Entry 4FZC (X-ray diffraction, 2.80 A resolution); this record covers chains C and D of the 32 polymer chains in the assembly.

# Chain C
Molecule: Proteasome component PRE6
Source organism: Saccharomyces cerevisiae
Notes: EC 3.4.25.1
Reference sequence: P40303 (PSA7_YEAST); residues 1-241 here correspond to UniProt positions 3-243 (UniProt number = residue number + 2)
Sequence (241 residues; row label = number of the first residue in the row):
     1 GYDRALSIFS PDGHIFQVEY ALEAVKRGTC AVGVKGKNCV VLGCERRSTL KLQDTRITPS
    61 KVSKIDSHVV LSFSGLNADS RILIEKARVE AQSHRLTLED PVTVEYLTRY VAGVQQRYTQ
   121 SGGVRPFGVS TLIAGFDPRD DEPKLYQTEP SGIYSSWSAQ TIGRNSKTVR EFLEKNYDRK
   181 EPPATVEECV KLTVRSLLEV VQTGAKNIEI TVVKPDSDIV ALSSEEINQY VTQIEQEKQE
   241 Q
Curated features (UniProtKB/Swiss-Prot):
  - modified residue: T58 (Phosphothreonine)

# Chain D
Molecule: Proteasome component PUP2
Source organism: Saccharomyces cerevisiae
Notes: EC 3.4.25.1
Reference sequence: P32379 (PSA5_YEAST); residues 1-242 here correspond to UniProt positions 9-250 (UniProt number = residue number + 8)
Sequence (242 residues; row label = number of the first residue in the row):
     1 DRGVSTFSPE GRLFQVEYSL EAIKLGSTAI GIATKEGVVL GVEKRATSPL LESDSIEKIV
    61 EIDRHIGCAM SGLTADARSM IEHARTAAVT HNLYYDEDIN VESLTQSVCD LALRFGEGAS
   121 GEERLMSRPF GVALLIAGHD ADDGYQLFHA EPSGTFYRYN AKAIGSGSEG AQAELLNEWH
   181 SSLTLKEAEL LVLKILKQVM EEKLDENNAQ LSCITKQDGF KIYDNEKTAE LIKELKEKEA
   241 AE

# How chain C and chain D interact
Pairs across the interface - 62 pairs, chain C then chain D:
  D3(C) - E117(D)
  R4(C) - E117(D)
  A5(C) - V4(D)  hydrophobic
  A5(C) - E117(D)  hydrogen bond (backbone-side chain)
  A5(C) - S127(D)
  S7(C) - S127(D)
  S7(C) - R128(D)
  I8(C) - D1(D)
  I8(C) - V4(D)  hydrophobic
  I8(C) - Q15(D)
  F9(C) - Q15(D)
  F9(C) - Y18(D)  hydrophobic
  F9(C) - S19(D)
  F9(C) - A22(D)  hydrophobic
  F9(C) - L73(D)  hydrophobic
  F9(C) - R128(D)
  F9(C) - P129(D)
  F9(C) - G131(D)
  S10(C) - Y18(D)
  P11(C) - Y18(D)  hydrophobic
  P11(C) - E21(D)
  D12(C) - E21(D)
  G13(C) - Y18(D)
  G13(C) - E21(D)
  G13(C) - A22(D)
  H14(C) - L25(D)
  I15(C) - R128(D)
  K35(C) - E52(D)  salt bridge
  Q116(C) - A75(D)
  Q116(C) - D76(D)
  T119(C) - R128(D)  hydrogen bond (backbone-side chain)
  Q120(C) - D76(D)
  Q120(C) - M126(D)
  Q120(C) - S127(D)  hydrogen bond (backbone-backbone)
  Q120(C) - R128(D)
  Q120(C) - P129(D)
  Q120(C) - F130(D)
  S121(C) - S127(D)  hydrogen bond (backbone-side chain)
  G122(C) - S127(D)
  S151(C) - A75(D)
  G152(C) - A75(D)
  I153(C) - A75(D)  hydrophobic
  S155(C) - L51(D)
  S155(C) - S55(D)
  S156(C) - L51(D)
  S156(C) - E52(D)  hydrogen bond (backbone-backbone)
  S156(C) - S55(D)  hydrogen bond (backbone-side chain)
  W157(C) - S48(D)
  W157(C) - L50(D)
  W157(C) - L51(D)
  W157(C) - E52(D)
  S158(C) - L50(D)  hydrogen bond (backbone-backbone)
  S158(C) - E52(D)  hydrogen bond
  A159(C) - L50(D)
  L173(C) - L50(D)  hydrophobic
  E174(C) - S48(D)  hydrogen bond
  E174(C) - P49(D)
  E174(C) - L50(D)
  R179(C) - P49(D)  hydrogen bond (side chain-backbone)
  R179(C) - L50(D)  hydrogen bond (side chain-backbone)
  R179(C) - L51(D)  hydrogen bond (side chain-backbone)
  R179(C) - E52(D)
Interface residues without a listed pair, chain C (31 interface residues in all): R170, Y177
Interface residues without a listed pair, chain D (29 interface residues in all): T47, I56, T74, G118, L125

# In short
31 residues of chain C and 29 residues of chain D are in contact, with 12 hydrogen bonds and 1 salt bridge.
Polar contacts include K35(C)-E52(D), A5(C)-E117(D) and T119(C)-R128(D).
Chain C is Proteasome component PRE6 and chain D is Proteasome component PUP2, both from Saccharomyces
cerevisiae; the structure, 20S yeast proteasome in complex with cepafungin I, was determined by X-ray
diffraction together with 4FZG from the same study.
